PDB entry 9O52 | electron microscopy, 3.18 A resolution | chains B and I of the 9 polymer chains in the assembly

Chain B:
Name: Intermediate conductance calcium-activated potassium channel protein 4, Small conductance calcium-activated potassium channel protein 2 chimera
From: Homo sapiens
Notes: fragment: SK4 residues 1-15 + SK2 residues 124-412 + SK4 residues 306-428
UniProtKB: chimeric construct of O15554, Q9H2S1: residues 110-123 from O15554 (KCNN4_HUMAN) positions 1-14 (UniProt number = residue number - 109); residues 124-412 from Q9H2S1 positions 124-412 (same numbers); residues 413-535 from O15554 (KCNN4_HUMAN) positions 305-427 (UniProt number = residue number - 108)
Chain sequence (435 residues; row label = number of the first residue in the row):
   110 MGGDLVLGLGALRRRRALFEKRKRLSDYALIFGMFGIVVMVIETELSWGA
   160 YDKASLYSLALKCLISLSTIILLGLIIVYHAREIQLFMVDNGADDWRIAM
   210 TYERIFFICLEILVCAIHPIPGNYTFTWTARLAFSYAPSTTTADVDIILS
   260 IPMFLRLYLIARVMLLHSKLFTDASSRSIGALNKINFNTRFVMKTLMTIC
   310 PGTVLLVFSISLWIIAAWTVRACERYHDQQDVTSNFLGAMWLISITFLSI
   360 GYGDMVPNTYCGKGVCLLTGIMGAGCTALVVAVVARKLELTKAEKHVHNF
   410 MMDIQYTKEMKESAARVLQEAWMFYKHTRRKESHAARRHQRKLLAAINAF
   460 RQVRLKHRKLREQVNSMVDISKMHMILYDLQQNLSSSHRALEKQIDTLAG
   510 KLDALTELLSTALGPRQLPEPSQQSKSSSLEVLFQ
Not modelled in the structure: 110-117, 491-544
Sequence notes: expression tag (536-544)
UniProt features mapped onto this chain:
  - modified residue: Tyr160 (Phosphotyrosine), His466 (Phosphohistidine)
Cystine bridges: Cys332-Cys370
Bound ions: K+ site 1: Ser358, Ile359 (shared with 2 residues of chain A; 2 residues of chain C; 2 residues of chain D); K+ site 2: Ser358 (shared with 1 residue of chain A; 1 residue of chain C; 1 residue of chain D); K+ site 3: Ile359, Gly360 (shared with 2 residues of chain A; 2 residues of chain C; 2 residues of chain D); K+ site 4: Gly360, Tyr361 (shared with 2 residues of chain A; 2 residues of chain C; 2 residues of chain D)
What the authors report for this chain:
  - mutagenesis - F243A (Kd 3 uM): abolished binding to Apamin (chain I)

Chain I:
Name: Apamin
From: Apis mellifera
UniProtKB: P01500 (APAM_APIME); residues 1-18 here correspond to UniProt positions 28-45 (UniProt number = residue number + 27)
Chain sequence (18 residues; numbered 1 to 18; the number before each row is that of its first residue):
     1 CNCKAPETALCARRCQQH
Not modelled in the structure: 1-5, 18
UniProt features mapped onto this chain:
  - region: Arg13, Arg14 (Essential for toxin activity)
  - modified residue: His18 (Histidine amide)

Interface between chain B and chain I:
Pairs across the interface (6; chain B residue first):
  Phe243(B) - Thr8(I)  hydrogen bond (backbone-side chain)
  Phe243(B) - Leu10(I)
  Phe243(B) - Cys11(I)
  Phe243(B) - Arg14(I)
  Ser244(B) - Thr8(I)
  Asp363(B) - Arg14(I)  hydrogen bond (backbone-side chain)
Interface residues without a listed pair, chain B (4 interface residues in all): Gly362
Interface residues without a listed pair, chain I (5 interface residues in all): Glu7
From the paper, about this interface:
  - hot spots on chain B (mutagenesis) - F243A (Kd 3 uM): abolished binding to apamin

Overview:
The interface between chain B and chain I involves 4 residues on one side and 5 on the other, with 2 hydrogen
bonds. Polar contacts include Phe243(B)-Thr8(I) and Asp363(B)-Arg14(I). The paper reports that F243A of chain
B abolishes binding to Apamin (chain I); F243A of chain B abolishes binding to apamin.
Here chain B is Intermediate conductance calcium-activated potassium channel protein 4, Small conductance
calcium-activated potassium channel protein 2 chimera (Homo sapiens) and chain I is Apamin (Apis mellifera).
Entry 9O52 (Cryo-EM structure of the human SK2-4 chimera/calmodulin channel complex bound to the bee toxin
apamin) was determined by electron microscopy together with 9O48, 9O51, 9O53 and 9O5O from the same study.
